Entry 2VPY (X-ray diffraction, 2.50 A resolution); this record covers chains E and F of the 6 polymer chains in the assembly.

== Chain E ==
Protein: Thiosulfate reductase
Source organism: Thermus thermophilus
Reference sequence: Q72LA4 (Q72LA4_THET2); numbering as in UniProt (aligned over 1-765)
Chain sequence (765 residues; row label = number of the first residue in the row):
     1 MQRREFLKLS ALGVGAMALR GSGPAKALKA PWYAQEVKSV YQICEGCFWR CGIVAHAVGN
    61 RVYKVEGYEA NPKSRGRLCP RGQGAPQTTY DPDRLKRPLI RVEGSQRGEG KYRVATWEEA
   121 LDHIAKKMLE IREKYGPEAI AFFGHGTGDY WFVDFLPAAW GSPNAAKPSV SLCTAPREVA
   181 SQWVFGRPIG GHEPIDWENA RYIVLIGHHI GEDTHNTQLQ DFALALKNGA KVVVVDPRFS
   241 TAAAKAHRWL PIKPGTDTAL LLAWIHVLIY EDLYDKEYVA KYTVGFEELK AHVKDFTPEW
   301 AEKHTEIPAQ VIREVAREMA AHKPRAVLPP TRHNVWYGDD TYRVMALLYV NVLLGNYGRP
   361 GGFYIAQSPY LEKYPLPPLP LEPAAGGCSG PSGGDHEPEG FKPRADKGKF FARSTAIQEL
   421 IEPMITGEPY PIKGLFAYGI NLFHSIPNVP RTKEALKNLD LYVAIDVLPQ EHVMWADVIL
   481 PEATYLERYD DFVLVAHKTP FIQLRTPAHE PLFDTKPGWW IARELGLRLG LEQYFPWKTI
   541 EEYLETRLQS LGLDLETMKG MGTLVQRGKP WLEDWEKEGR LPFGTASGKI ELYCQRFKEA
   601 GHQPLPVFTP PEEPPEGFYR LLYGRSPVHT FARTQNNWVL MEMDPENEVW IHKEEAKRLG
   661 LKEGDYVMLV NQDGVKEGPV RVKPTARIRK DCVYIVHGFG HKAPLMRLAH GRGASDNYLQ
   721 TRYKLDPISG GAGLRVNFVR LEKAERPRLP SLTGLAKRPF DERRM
Not modelled in the structure: 1-29, 765
Bound ions: 4Fe-4S cluster Fe: Cys-44, Cys-47, Cys-51, Cys-79; Mo ion: Cys-173 (together with molybdopterin guanosine dinucleotide)
Residues lining bound ligands:
  - molybdopterin guanosine dinucleotide (MGD; 2-amino-5,6-dimercapto-7-methyl-3,7,8a,9-tetrahydro-8-oxa-1,3,9,10-tetraaza-anthracen-4-one guanosine dinucleotide), molecule 1: Glu-45, Phe-48, His-145, Pro-168, Ser-169, Leu-172, Cys-173, His-333, Tyr-438, Gly-439, Ile-440, Asn-441, His-444, Ser-445, Ile-465, Asp-466, Val-467, Leu-468, Gln-470, His-472, Glu-482, Arg-488, Tyr-623, Arg-625, Thr-630, Phe-631, Ala-632, Arg-633, His-697, Asp-716, Asn-717, Gln-720, Leu-734
  - molybdopterin guanosine dinucleotide (MGD), molecule 2: Phe-48, Arg-81, Cys-173, Ile-206, Gly-207, His-208, His-209, Glu-212, Asp-213, Thr-214, His-215, Val-235, Asp-236, Pro-237, Arg-238, Ser-240, Ile-252, Pro-254, Gly-255, Asp-257, Thr-331, Arg-332, His-333, Trp-336, Tyr-337, Leu-622, Tyr-623, Arg-625, Ser-626, Pro-627, His-629, Thr-630, Phe-631, Tyr-694, Arg-735
  - 4Fe-4S cluster (SF4): Cys-44, Gly-46, Cys-47, Trp-49, Arg-50, Cys-51, Leu-78, Cys-79, Arg-81, Gly-82, Thr-214, His-215, Asn-216, Thr-630

== Chain F ==
Protein: Nrfc protein
Source organism: Thermus thermophilus
Reference sequence: Q72LA5 (Q72LA5_THET2); residues 1-195 here = UniProt positions 1-195
Chain sequence (195 residues; each row starts with the number of its first residue):
     1 MPRYAMAIDL SLCVGCAACA VACKMENEVP PGVFNLWIRE REVGEYPNLV VEFRPEQCLH
    61 CENPPCVPVC PTGASYQTKD GLVLVDPKKC IACGACIAAC PYDARYLHPA GYVSKCTFCA
   121 HRLEKGKVPA CVETCPTYCR TFGDLEDPES PVAKALKAAE RVDVLRPEQG TRPKLFYLNA
   181 PSKKGLTRES EVHHG
Not modelled in the structure: 195
Bound ions: 4Fe-4S cluster Fe site 1: Cys-13, Cys-16, Cys-19, Cys-135; 4Fe-4S cluster Fe site 2: Cys-23, Cys-116, Cys-119, Cys-131; 4Fe-4S cluster Fe site 3: Cys-58, Cys-61, Cys-66, Cys-100; 4Fe-4S cluster Fe site 4: Cys-70, Cys-90, Cys-93, Cys-96
Residues lining bound ligands:
  - 4Fe-4S cluster (SF4), molecule 1: Met-6, Cys-23, Asn-27, Asn-35, Leu-36, Gln-57, Cys-116, Thr-117, Phe-118, Cys-119, Pro-129, Ala-130, Cys-131
  - 4Fe-4S cluster (SF4), molecule 2: Ile-8, Cys-13, Val-14, Gly-15, Cys-16, Ala-17, Ala-18, Cys-19, Ile-38, Pro-55, Cys-135, Pro-136, Thr-137, Cys-139, Arg-140
  - 4Fe-4S cluster (SF4), molecule 3: Cys-58, Leu-59, His-60, Cys-61, Pro-64, Pro-65, Cys-66, Val-83, Cys-100, Pro-101, Tyr-102, Ala-104, Arg-105, Lys-115
  - 4Fe-4S cluster (SF4), molecule 4: Cys-70, Pro-71, Thr-72, Ala-74, Ser-75, Val-85, Lys-89, Cys-90, Ile-91, Ala-92, Cys-93, Gly-94, Ala-95, Cys-96, Arg-105, Val-113

== Chain E / chain F interface ==
Pairs across the interface - 79 pairs, chain E then chain F:
  Pro-31(E) / Glu-28(F)
  Trp-32(E) / Met-25(F)
  Trp-32(E) / Glu-26(F)  hydrogen bond (side chain-backbone)
  Trp-32(E) / Glu-28(F)  hydrogen bond (backbone-side chain)
  Tyr-33(E) / Glu-26(F)
  Tyr-33(E) / His-121(F)  hydrogen bond
  Tyr-63(E) / Met-25(F)
  Tyr-63(E) / Glu-28(F)
  Lys-64(E) / Ala-22(F)
  Lys-64(E) / Met-25(F)
  Lys-64(E) / Glu-26(F)  salt bridge
  Glu-66(E) / Arg-122(F)  salt bridge
  Glu-66(E) / Glu-133(F)
  Arg-75(E) / Tyr-138(F)
  Gly-76(E) / Glu-133(F)
  Arg-77(E) / Val-132(F)  hydrogen bond (side chain-backbone)
  Arg-77(E) / Glu-133(F)  hydrogen bond (side chain-backbone)
  Arg-77(E) / Thr-134(F)
  Arg-77(E) / Cys-135(F)  hydrogen bond (side chain-backbone)
  Arg-77(E) / Tyr-138(F)
  Leu-78(E) / Ala-18(F)
  Leu-78(E) / Thr-134(F)  hydrogen bond (backbone-side chain)
  Leu-78(E) / Pro-136(F)
  Cys-79(E) / Ala-18(F)
  Pro-80(E) / Ala-17(F)
  Pro-80(E) / Ala-18(F)
  Pro-80(E) / Val-21(F)
  Gln-83(E) / Val-21(F)
  Gln-83(E) / Ala-22(F)
  Gln-83(E) / Met-25(F)
  Gln-83(E) / Thr-134(F)  hydrogen bond
  Gly-84(E) / Val-21(F)
  Thr-214(E) / Cys-16(F)
  Leu-219(E) / Val-14(F)  hydrophobic
  Leu-219(E) / Thr-137(F)
  Gln-220(E) / Pro-136(F)
  Gln-220(E) / Tyr-138(F)
  Ala-223(E) / Leu-12(F)
  Ala-223(E) / Thr-137(F)
  Lys-227(E) / Leu-12(F)
  Phe-239(E) / Leu-49(F)
  Phe-239(E) / Val-51(F)  hydrophobic
  Thr-241(E) / Val-14(F)
  Thr-241(E) / Phe-53(F)
  Ala-244(E) / Val-51(F)  hydrophobic
  Ala-244(E) / Phe-53(F)  hydrophobic
  Lys-245(E) / Leu-10(F)
  Lys-245(E) / Ser-11(F)  hydrogen bond (side chain-backbone)
  Lys-245(E) / Cys-13(F)  hydrogen bond (side chain-backbone)
  Lys-245(E) / Val-14(F)
  Lys-245(E) / Phe-53(F)
  Trp-249(E) / Tyr-46(F)  hydrophobic
  Trp-249(E) / Leu-49(F)  hydrophobic
  Pro-251(E) / Tyr-46(F)  hydrophobic
  Pro-627(E) / Cys-16(F)  hydrophobic
  Val-628(E) / Ala-17(F)  hydrophobic
  Trp-638(E) / Lys-24(F)
  Trp-638(E) / Val-29(F)
  Trp-638(E) / Pro-31(F)
  Val-639(E) / Val-21(F)  hydrophobic
  Val-639(E) / Met-25(F)  hydrophobic
  Leu-640(E) / Val-21(F)  hydrophobic
  Glu-642(E) / Lys-24(F)  salt bridge
  Glu-642(E) / Pro-31(F)
  Glu-642(E) / Gly-32(F)  hydrogen bond (side chain-backbone)
  Glu-642(E) / Phe-34(F)
  Met-643(E) / Ala-20(F)
  Met-643(E) / Val-21(F)
  Met-643(E) / Phe-34(F)  hydrophobic
  Thr-685(E) / Glu-42(F)
  Ala-686(E) / Glu-42(F)  hydrogen bond (backbone-side chain)
  Ala-686(E) / Leu-49(F)
  Arg-687(E) / Glu-40(F)  salt bridge
  Arg-687(E) / Glu-42(F)
  Arg-687(E) / Val-51(F)
  Thr-753(E) / Pro-31(F)
  Thr-753(E) / Gly-32(F)
  Ala-756(E) / Pro-31(F)  hydrophobic
  Lys-757(E) / Pro-31(F)
Interface residues without a listed pair, chain E (44 interface residues in all): Ala-30, Gly-211, Asn-216, Leu-226, Lys-653, Lys-683
Interface residues without a listed pair, chain F (39 interface residues in all): Asp-9, Gly-15, Pro-30, Val-33, Ala-130

== In short ==
Chain E and chain F form an interface of 44 and 39 residues respectively, with 12 hydrogen bonds and 4 salt
bridges. Among the polar pairs are Lys-64(E)/Glu-26(F), Glu-66(E)/Arg-122(F) and Glu-642(E)/Lys-24(F). Bound
to chain E: 4Fe-4S cluster and molybdopterin guanosine dinucleotide.
Here chain E is Thiosulfate reductase and chain F is Nrfc protein, both from Thermus thermophilus. Entry 2VPY
(Polysulfide reductase with bound quinone inhibitor, pentachlorophenol (PCP)) was determined by X-ray
diffraction, deposited together with 2VPW, 2VPX and 2VPZ.
